PDB entry 5MSG | X-ray diffraction, 3.80 A resolution | chains C and M of the 6 polymer chains in the assembly

[Chain C]
Molecule: Polymerase basic protein 2
From: Influenza B virus
UniProt: Q5V8X3 (Q5V8X3_9INFB); numbering as in UniProt (aligned over 1-770)
Amino-acid sequence (798 residues; row label = number of the first residue in the row; numbers below 1 keep their minus sign (Gly-8 is residue -8)):
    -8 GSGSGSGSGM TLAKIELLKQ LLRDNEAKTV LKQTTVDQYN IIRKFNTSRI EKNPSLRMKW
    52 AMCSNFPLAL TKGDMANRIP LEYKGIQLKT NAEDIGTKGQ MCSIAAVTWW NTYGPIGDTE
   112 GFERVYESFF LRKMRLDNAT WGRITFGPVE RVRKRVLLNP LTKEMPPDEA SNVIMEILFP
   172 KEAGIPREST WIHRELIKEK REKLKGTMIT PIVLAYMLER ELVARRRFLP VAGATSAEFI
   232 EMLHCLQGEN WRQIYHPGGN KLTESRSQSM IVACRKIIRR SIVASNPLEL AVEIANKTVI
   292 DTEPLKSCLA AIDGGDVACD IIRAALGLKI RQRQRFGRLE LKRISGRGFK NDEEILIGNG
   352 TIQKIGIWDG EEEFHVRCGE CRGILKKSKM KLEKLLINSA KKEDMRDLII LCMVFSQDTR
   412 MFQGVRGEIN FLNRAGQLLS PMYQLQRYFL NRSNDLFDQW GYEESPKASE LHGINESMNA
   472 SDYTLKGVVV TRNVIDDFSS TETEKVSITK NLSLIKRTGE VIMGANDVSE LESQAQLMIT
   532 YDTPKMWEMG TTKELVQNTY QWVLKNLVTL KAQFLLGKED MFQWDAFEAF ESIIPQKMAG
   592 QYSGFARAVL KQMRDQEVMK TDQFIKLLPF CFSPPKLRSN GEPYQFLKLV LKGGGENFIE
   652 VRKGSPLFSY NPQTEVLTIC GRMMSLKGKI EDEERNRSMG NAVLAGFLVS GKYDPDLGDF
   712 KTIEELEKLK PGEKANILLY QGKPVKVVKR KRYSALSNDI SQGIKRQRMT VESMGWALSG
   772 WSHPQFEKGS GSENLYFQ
Disordered / not traced: -8 to -1, 486-495, 741-789
Sequence notes: expression tag (-8 to 0, 771-789)
Reported in the primary citation:
  - conformationally variable residues (side-chain flip): Arg40, Lys43

[Chain M]
Molecule: 14-nt RNA strand
Sequence (14 nucleotides; row label = number of the first residue in the row; numbering starts at 0):
     0 XAAUCUAUAA UAGC
Disordered / not traced: 5-13
Modified / non-standard residues: M7G (7N-methyl-8-hydroguanosine-5'-diphosphate) at position 0

[Interface between chain C and chain M]
Residue-residue contacts (31):
  Glu155(C) with C4(M), base contact
  Arg217(C) with C4(M), base contact
  Glu255(C) with A1(M), base contact
  Ser258(C) with A1(M), base contact
  Gln259(C) with A1(M), hydrogen bond to the sugar; A2(M), hydrogen bond to the phosphate
  Ile262(C) with A1(M), base contact
  Arg266(C) with A1(M), salt bridge to the phosphate
  Gly306(C) with A1(M), hydrogen bond to the base
  Gln325(C) with M7G_0(M)
  Arg326(C) with A1(M), base contact
  Phe327(C) with M7G_0(M)
  Gly328(C) with A2(M), base contact
  Arg334(C) with M7G_0(M)
  Gly339(C) with M7G_0(M)
  Lys341(C) with M7G_0(M)
  Trp359(C) with M7G_0(M)
  Glu363(C) with M7G_0(M)
  Lys378(C) with M7G_0(M)
  Phe406(C) with M7G_0(M)
  Met433(C) with M7G_0(M)
  Tyr434(C) with A1(M), hydrogen bond to the sugar; A2(M), base contact
  Gln435(C) with U3(M), hydrogen bond to the sugar
  Arg438(C) with U3(M), base contact; C4(M), hydrogen bond to the sugar
  Ser520(C) with M7G_0(M); A1(M), hydrogen bond to the phosphate
  Leu522(C) with M7G_0(M); A1(M), phosphate contact
  Ser524(C) with A2(M), hydrogen bond to the phosphate
Other interface residues (no listed pair), chain C (31 interface residues in all): Gly305, Phe365, Ser407, Leu430, Ser431

[Overview]
Chain C and chain M form an interface of 31 and 5 residues respectively, with 8 hydrogen bonds and 1 salt
bridge. Polar contacts include Gly306(C)-A1(M), Gln259(C)-A1(M) and Tyr434(C)-A1(M). The paper reports
conformational variability at Arg40(C) and Lys43(C).
Chain C is Polymerase basic protein 2 (Influenza B virus) and chain M is a 14-nt RNA strand; the structure,
Influenza B polymerase bound to vRNA promoter and capped RNA primer, was determined by X-ray diffraction.
